PDB entry 7OWK | X-ray diffraction, 3.10 A resolution | chains B and A of the 3 polymer chains in the assembly

Chain B (and A):
Protein: Adenylate kinase
Organism: Odinarchaeota archaeon (strain LCB_4)
Notes: EC 2.7.4.3; chain A of this document is another copy of the same molecule, construct and numbering; everything in this record applies to it too
Reference sequence: A0A1Q9N9I8 (A0A1Q9N9I8_ODILC); residues 1-198 here = UniProt positions 1-198
Amino-acid sequence (198 residues; row label = number of the first residue in the row):
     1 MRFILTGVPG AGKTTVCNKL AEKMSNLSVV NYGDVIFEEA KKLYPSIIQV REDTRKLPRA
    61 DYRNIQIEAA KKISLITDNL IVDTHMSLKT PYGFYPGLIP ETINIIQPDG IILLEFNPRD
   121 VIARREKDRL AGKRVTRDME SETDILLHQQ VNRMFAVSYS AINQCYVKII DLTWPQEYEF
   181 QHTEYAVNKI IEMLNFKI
Disordered / not traced: 132-138, 197-198 (chain A: 135-137, 197-198)
Residues lining bound ligands: dTTP (TTP): Val8, Pro9, Gly10, Ala11, Gly12, Lys13, Thr14, Thr15, His85, Arg124, Lys127, Gln176, Glu179, Phe180, Thr183
From the paper describing this entry:
  - binding site for dTTP: Gln176, Glu179, Phe180
  - mutagenesis - Y44W, M154R/S158R/Y166R: unchanged catalytic activity
  - mutagenesis - M154R/S158R/Y166R: decreased stability

How chain B and chain A interact:
Residue-residue contacts (36; chain B residue first):
  Thr90(B) with Tyr166(A)
  Pro91(B) with Lys168(A), hydrogen bond (backbone-side chain); Met193(A); Phe196(A), hydrophobic
  Tyr92(B) with Met1(A), hydrophobic; Tyr166(A); Lys168(A); Met193(A); Phe196(A)
  Gly93(B) with Tyr166(A); Val167(A); Lys168(A)
  Phe94(B) with Tyr166(A); Val167(A), hydrogen bond (backbone-backbone)
  Tyr95(B) with Gln164(A); Tyr166(A), hydrophobic
  Pro96(B) with Ser160(A); Gln164(A)
  Leu98(B) with Gln164(A), hydrogen bond (backbone-side chain)
  Ile99(B) with Gln164(A)
  Pro100(B) with Gln164(A)
  Leu147(B) with Arg153(A); Ile169(A), hydrophobic
  Gln150(B) with Arg153(A)
  Val151(B) with Val157(A)
  Met154(B) with Arg153(A); Met154(A), hydrophobic; Val157(A), hydrophobic
  Phe155(B) with Val157(A); Ser160(A); Ala161(A)
  Ser158(B) with Ser158(A), hydrogen bond; Ala161(A)
  Tyr159(B) with Ala161(A), hydrophobic; Gln164(A)
  Ile162(B) with Ile162(A), hydrophobic
Also at the interface, not in a pair above, chain B (19 interface residues in all): Arg59
Also at the interface, not in a pair above, chain A (17 interface residues in all): Phe3, Cys165

Summary:
The interface between chain B and chain A involves 19 residues on one side and 17 on the other; the contacts
include 4 hydrogen bonds. Polar pairs include Pro91(B)-Lys168(A), Leu98(B)-Gln164(A) and Ser158(B)-Ser158(A).
Bound to chain B: dTTP. From the paper: a binding site for dTTP at Gln176(B), Glu179(B) and Phe180(B);
M154R/S158R/Y166R of chain B reduce stability.
Both chains are Adenylate kinase (Odinarchaeota archaeon (strain LCB_4)). Entry 7OWK (Odinarchaeota Adenylate
kinase (OdinAK) in complex with dTTP) was determined by X-ray diffraction together with 7OWE, 7OWH, 7OWJ and
7OWL from the same study.
